PDB entry 2FBO | X-ray diffraction, 1.85 A resolution | chain J

Chain J:
Molecule: variable region-containing chitin-binding protein 3
Source organism: Branchiostoma floridae
UniProt: Q8I9N0 (Q8I9N0_BRAFL); residues 3-252 here correspond to UniProt positions 18-267 (UniProt number = residue number + 15)
Sequence (250 residues; numbered 3 to 252; the number before each row is that of its first residue):
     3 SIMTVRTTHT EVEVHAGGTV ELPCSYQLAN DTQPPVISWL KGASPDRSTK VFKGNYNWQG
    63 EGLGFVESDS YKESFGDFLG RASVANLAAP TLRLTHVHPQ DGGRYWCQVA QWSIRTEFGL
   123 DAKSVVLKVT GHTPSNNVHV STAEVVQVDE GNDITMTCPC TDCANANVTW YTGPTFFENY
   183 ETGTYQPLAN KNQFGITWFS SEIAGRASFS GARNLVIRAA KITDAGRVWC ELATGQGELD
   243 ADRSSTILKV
Disulfide bonds: Cys26-Cys109, Cys160-Cys232, Cys162-Cys165

Overview:
Chain J is variable region-containing chitin-binding protein 3 (Branchiostoma floridae); the structure,
Crystal Structure of the Two Tandem V-type Regions of VCBP3 (v-region-containing chitin binding protein) to
1.85 ..., was determined by X-ray diffraction (same publication as 1XT5).
